Entry 1GL1 (X-ray diffraction, 2.10 A resolution); this record covers chains A and I.

Chain A:
Name: Alpha-chymotrypsin
From: Bos taurus
Notes: EC 3.4.21.1
UniProt: P00766 (CTRA_BOVIN); residues 1-245 here = UniProt positions 1-245
Sequence (245 residues; numbered 1 to 245; the number before each row is that of its first residue):
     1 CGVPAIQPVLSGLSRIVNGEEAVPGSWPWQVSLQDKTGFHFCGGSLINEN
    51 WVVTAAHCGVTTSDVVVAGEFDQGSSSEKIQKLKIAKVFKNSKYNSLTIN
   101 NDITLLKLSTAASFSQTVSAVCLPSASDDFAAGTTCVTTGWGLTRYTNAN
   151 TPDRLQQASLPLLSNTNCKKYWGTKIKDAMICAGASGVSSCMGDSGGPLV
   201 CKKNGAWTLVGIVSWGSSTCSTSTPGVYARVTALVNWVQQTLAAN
Unresolved in the structure: 13-15, 147-149
Disulfides: Cys1-Cys122, Cys42-Cys58, Cys136-Cys201, Cys168-Cys182, Cys191-Cys220
Ion coordination: Cd2+ site 1: Asp72, Asp153, Asp178; Cd2+ site 2: Asp128 (shared with 1 residue of chain B); Cd2+ site 3: Asn245 (shared with 1 residue of chain C)
Curated features (UniProtKB/Swiss-Prot):
  - active site (Charge relay system): His57, Asp102, Ser195

Chain I:
Name: Protease inhibitor lcmi II
UniProt: P80060 (LCM_LOCMI); residues 1-36 here correspond to UniProt positions 57-92 (UniProt number = residue number + 56)
Sequence (36 residues; row label = number of the first residue in the row):
     1 EISCEPGKTFKDKCNTCRCGADGKSAACTLKACPNQ
Unresolved in the structure: 1, 36
Disulfides: Cys4-Cys19, Cys14-Cys33, Cys17-Cys28
Curated features (UniProtKB/Swiss-Prot):
  - site: Leu30, Lys31 (Reactive bond)
  - glycosylation: Thr9 (O-linked (Fuc) threonine)

How chain A and chain I interact:
Pairs across the interface - 39 pairs, chain A then chain I:
  Phe39(A) - Ala32(I)
  Phe39(A) - Cys33(I)
  Phe39(A) - Pro34(I)
  His40(A) - Ala32(I)
  Phe41(A) - Lys31(I)
  Phe41(A) - Ala32(I)  hydrogen bond (backbone-backbone)
  Cys42(A) - Lys31(I)
  His57(A) - Thr29(I)
  His57(A) - Leu30(I)
  His57(A) - Lys31(I)
  Cys58(A) - Lys31(I)  hydrogen bond (backbone-side chain)
  Leu97(A) - Arg18(I)  hydrogen bond (backbone-side chain)
  Trp172(A) - Ala27(I)  hydrophobic
  Lys175(A) - Arg18(I)
  Ser190(A) - Leu30(I)
  Cys191(A) - Leu30(I)
  Met192(A) - Lys13(I)
  Met192(A) - Leu30(I)
  Met192(A) - Lys31(I)
  Met192(A) - Cys33(I)
  Gly193(A) - Leu30(I)  hydrogen bond (backbone-backbone)
  Gly193(A) - Lys31(I)
  Gly193(A) - Ala32(I)
  Asp194(A) - Leu30(I)  hydrogen bond (backbone-backbone)
  Ser195(A) - Leu30(I)  hydrogen bond (side chain-backbone)
  Ser195(A) - Lys31(I)  hydrogen bond (side chain-backbone)
  Val213(A) - Leu30(I)  hydrophobic
  Ser214(A) - Thr29(I)
  Ser214(A) - Leu30(I)
  Trp215(A) - Arg18(I)
  Trp215(A) - Ala27(I)  hydrophobic
  Trp215(A) - Cys28(I)
  Trp215(A) - Thr29(I)
  Gly216(A) - Ala27(I)
  Gly216(A) - Cys28(I)  hydrogen bond (backbone-backbone)
  Ser218(A) - Ile2(I)
  Ser218(A) - Ala26(I)  hydrogen bond (backbone-backbone)
  Ser218(A) - Cys28(I)
  Thr219(A) - Ile2(I)
Interface residues without a listed pair, chain A (24 interface residues in all): Thr98, Ile99, Ser217
Interface residues without a listed pair, chain I (14 interface residues in all): Asn15, Thr16

Summary:
24 residues of chain A and 14 residues of chain I are in contact; the contacts include 9 hydrogen bonds. Among
the polar pairs are Cys58(A)-Lys31(I), Leu97(A)-Arg18(I) and Ser195(A)-Leu30(I). Curated annotation (UniProt)
lists 3 active-site residues on chain A.
Chain A is Alpha-chymotrypsin (Bos taurus) and chain I is Protease inhibitor lcmi II; the structure, structure
of the complex between bovine alpha-chymotrypsin and PMP-C, an inhibitor from the insect Locusta migratoria,
was determined by X-ray diffraction (same publication as 1GL0).
